Entry 8QNQ (X-ray diffraction, 2.39 A resolution); this record covers chains B and C of the 6 polymer chains in the assembly.

== Chain B ==
Molecule: Antitoxin Xre/MbcA/ParS-like toxin-binding domain-containing protein
Organism: Pseudomonas aeruginosa PAO1
Reference sequence: Q9I4U5 (Q9I4U5_PSEAE); residues 29-122 here correspond to UniProt positions 2-95 (UniProt number = residue number - 27)
Amino-acid sequence (129 residues; each row starts with the number of its first residue; numbers below 1 keep their minus sign (Met-6 is residue -6)):
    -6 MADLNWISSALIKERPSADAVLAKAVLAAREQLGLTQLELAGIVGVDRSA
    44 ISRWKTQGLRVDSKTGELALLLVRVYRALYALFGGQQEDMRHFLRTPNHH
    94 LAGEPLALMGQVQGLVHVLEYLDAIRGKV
Not modelled in the structure: -6 to 6
Differences from the reference sequence: initiating methionine (-6); expression tag (-5 to 28)

== Chain C ==
Molecule: RES domain-containing protein
Organism: Pseudomonas aeruginosa PAO1
Reference sequence: Q9I4U4 (Q9I4U4_PSEAE); residues 2-251 here = UniProt positions 2-251
Amino-acid sequence (264 residues; row label = number of the first residue in the row; numbers below 1 keep their minus sign (Met-12 is residue -12)):
   -12 MGSSHHHHHHSQDPSEIWRQCKGERHIRPLQGRLVRLVESQDQVATLQLV
    38 DTLEEQALLEELLESSKPPVPADAEPLHYLLKTPFRYPPLRWGSRFGRRH
    88 EPSLFYAALKLETAMAESAYYRCVLWSGMVVPPPSGRILSEHASFEAGWK
   138 VERGIRLQAPPFSDHEAALTDIADYRAPQELGSAMRSAGVQAFEYRSARC
   188 PERGCNVALFTPAAFTEKRPRNLTPWLCETTAGYVAFKPAHVPGSPKIFS
   238 WELFLVDGKLPHPA
Not modelled in the structure: -12 to 1
Differences from the reference sequence: initiating methionine (-12); expression tag (-11 to 1); engineered mutation Asp29 (Glu in Q9I4U4)
What the authors report for this chain:
  - conformationally variable residues (side-chain flip): Glu26
  - catalytic residues: Arg23, Arg82, Tyr93, Ser184, Asn193 (by similarity / conservation)

== Chain B / chain C interface ==
Residue-residue contacts - 13 pairs, chain B then chain C:
  His92(B) - Pro89(C)
  His93(B) - Pro89(C)
  Ala95(B) - Pro56(C)
  Gln104(B) - Ser52(C)
  Gln104(B) - Lys54(C)
  Gln104(B) - Pro56(C)
  Gln106(B) - Ser53(C)
  Gln106(B) - Pro55(C)
  His110(B) - Arg86(C)
  Glu113(B) - Arg86(C)  salt bridge
  Tyr114(B) - His87(C)
  Ala117(B) - His87(C)
  Ile118(B) - His87(C)
Also at the interface, not in a pair above, chain B (12 interface residues in all): Leu101, Lys121
Also at the interface, not in a pair above, chain C (11 interface residues in all): Pro58, Arg85, Glu88

== Overview ==
12 residues of chain B face 11 of chain C across their interface, with 1 salt bridge. The salt-bridged pair is
Glu113(B)-Arg86(C). From the paper: catalytic residues Arg23(C), Arg82(C) and Tyr93(C) among others;
conformational variability at Glu26(C).
Chain B is Antitoxin Xre/MbcA/ParS-like toxin-binding domain-containing protein and chain C is RES
domain-containing protein, both from Pseudomonas aeruginosa PAO1; the structure, Structure of the
toxin-antitoxin NatRT complex from Pseudomonas aeruginosa. NatTE29D mutant, was determined by X-ray
diffraction together with 8QNL from the same study.
